7OB9 - chains N and M of the 16 polymer chains in the assembly; structure by electron microscopy, 2.70 A resolution.

# Chain N
Name: DNA-directed RNA polymerase I subunit RPA34
From: Homo sapiens
Reference sequence: O15446 (RPA34_HUMAN); residues 1-510 here = UniProt positions 1-510
Amino-acid sequence (510 residues; numbered 1 to 510; the number before each row is that of its first residue):
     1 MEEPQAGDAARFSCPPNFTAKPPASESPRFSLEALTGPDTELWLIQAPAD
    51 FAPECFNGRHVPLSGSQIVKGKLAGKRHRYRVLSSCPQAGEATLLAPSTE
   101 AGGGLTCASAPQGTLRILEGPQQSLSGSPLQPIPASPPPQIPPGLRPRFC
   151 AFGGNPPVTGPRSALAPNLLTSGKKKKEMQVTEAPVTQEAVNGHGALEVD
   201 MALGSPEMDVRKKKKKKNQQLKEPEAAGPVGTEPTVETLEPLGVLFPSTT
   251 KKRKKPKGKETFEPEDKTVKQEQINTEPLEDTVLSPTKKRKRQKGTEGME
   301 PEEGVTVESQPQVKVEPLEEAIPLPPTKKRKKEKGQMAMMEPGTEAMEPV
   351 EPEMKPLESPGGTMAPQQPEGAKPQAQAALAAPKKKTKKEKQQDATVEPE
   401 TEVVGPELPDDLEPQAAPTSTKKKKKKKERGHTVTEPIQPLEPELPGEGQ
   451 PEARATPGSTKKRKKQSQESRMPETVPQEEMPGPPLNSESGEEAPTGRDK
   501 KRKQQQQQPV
Not modelled in the structure: 1-12, 162-510
UniProt features mapped onto this chain:
  - modified residue: Met-1 (N-acetylmethionine), Ser-27 (Phosphoserine), Tyr-80 (Phosphotyrosine), Ser-128 (Phosphoserine), Ser-136 (Phosphoserine), Ser-172 (Phosphoserine), Ser-205 (Phosphoserine), Ser-285 (Phosphoserine), Thr-287 (Phosphothreonine), Ser-309 (Phosphoserine), Ser-490 (Phosphoserine)
  - cross-link (Glycyl lysine isopeptide (Lys-Gly)): Lys-270 (interchain with G-Cter in SUMO1), Lys-314 (interchain with G-Cter in SUMO1)

# Chain M
Name: DNA-directed RNA polymerase I subunit RPA49
From: Homo sapiens
Reference sequence: Q9GZS1 (RPA49_HUMAN); residue numbers follow UniProt; this construct covers 1-419
Amino-acid sequence (419 residues; each row starts with the number of its first residue):
     1 MAAEVLPSARWQYCGAPDGSQRAVLVQFSNGKLQSPGNMRFTLYENKDST
    51 NPRKRNQRILAAETDRLSYVGNNFGTGALKCNTLCRHFVGILNKTSGQME
   101 VYDAELFNMQPLFSDVSVESELALESQTKTYREKMDSCIEAFGTTKQKRA
   151 LNTRRMNRVGNESLNRAVAKAAETIIDTKGVTALVSDAIHNDLQDDSLYL
   201 PPCYDDAAKPEDVYKFEDLLSPAEYEALQSPSEAFRNVTSEEILKMIEEN
   251 SHCTFVIEALKSLPSDVESRDRQARCIWFLDTLIKFRAHRVVKRKSALGP
   301 GVPHIINTKLLKHFTCLTYNNGRLRNLISDSMKAKITAYVIILALHIHDF
   351 QIDLTVLQRDLKLSEKRMMEIAKAMRLKISKRRVSVAAGSEEDHKLGTLS
   401 LPLPPAQTSDRLAKRRKIT
Not modelled in the structure: 1-4, 234-245, 405-419
UniProt features mapped onto this chain:
  - modified residue: Ser-35 (Phosphoserine), Ser-163 (Phosphoserine), Lys-373 (N6-acetyllysine)
  - mutagenesis: Lys-373 (K373R: Decreased acetylation)

# How chain N and chain M interact
Residue-residue contacts (101):
  Pro-15(N) / Arg-66(M)
  Pro-16(N) / Phe-113(M)  hydrophobic
  Pro-16(N) / Ser-114(M)
  Asn-17(N) / Glu-63(M)
  Asn-17(N) / Ser-68(M)
  Phe-18(N) / Ala-61(M)  hydrophobic
  Phe-18(N) / Glu-63(M)
  Phe-18(N) / Ser-68(M)
  Phe-18(N) / Tyr-69(M)
  Phe-18(N) / Val-70(M)  hydrophobic
  Phe-18(N) / Leu-112(M)  hydrophobic
  Thr-19(N) / Tyr-44(M)  hydrogen bond
  Lys-21(N) / Tyr-44(M)
  Lys-21(N) / Ile-59(M)
  Pro-23(N) / Asn-46(M)
  Pro-23(N) / Lys-47(M)  hydrogen bond (backbone-backbone)
  Ala-24(N) / Glu-45(M)
  Ser-25(N) / Tyr-44(M)
  Ser-25(N) / Glu-45(M)  hydrogen bond (backbone-backbone)
  Glu-26(N) / Leu-43(M)
  Glu-26(N) / Tyr-44(M)
  Glu-26(N) / Glu-45(M)
  Ser-27(N) / Ser-20(M)  hydrogen bond
  Ser-27(N) / Leu-43(M)
  Ser-27(N) / Glu-45(M)  hydrogen bond (backbone-side chain)
  Phe-30(N) / Ser-20(M)
  Phe-30(N) / Gln-21(M)
  Leu-32(N) / Gln-21(M)
  Leu-32(N) / Ala-23(M)  hydrophobic
  Pro-38(N) / Lys-94(M)  hydrogen bond (backbone-side chain)
  Asp-39(N) / Leu-92(M)
  Asp-39(N) / Asn-93(M)
  Asp-39(N) / Lys-94(M)  hydrogen bond (backbone-side chain)
  Asp-39(N) / Thr-95(M)
  Thr-40(N) / Leu-92(M)
  Thr-40(N) / Lys-94(M)
  Glu-41(N) / Gly-90(M)
  Glu-41(N) / Ile-91(M)
  Glu-41(N) / Leu-92(M)  hydrogen bond (backbone-backbone)
  Glu-41(N) / Lys-94(M)  salt bridge
  Leu-42(N) / Gly-90(M)
  Trp-43(N) / Phe-88(M)
  Trp-43(N) / Val-89(M)
  Trp-43(N) / Gly-90(M)  hydrogen bond (backbone-backbone)
  Trp-43(N) / Leu-92(M)
  Leu-44(N) / Phe-88(M)
  Ile-45(N) / Trp-11(M)  hydrophobic
  Ile-45(N) / Arg-86(M)
  Ile-45(N) / His-87(M)
  Ile-45(N) / Phe-88(M)  hydrogen bond (backbone-backbone)
  Ile-45(N) / Gly-90(M)
  Ile-45(N) / Val-101(M)  hydrophobic
  Gln-46(N) / Cys-85(M)  hydrogen bond
  Gln-46(N) / Arg-86(M)
  Gln-46(N) / His-87(M)
  Ala-47(N) / Cys-85(M)
  Ala-47(N) / Arg-86(M)  hydrogen bond (backbone-backbone)
  Ala-47(N) / Phe-88(M)  hydrophobic
  Pro-48(N) / Arg-86(M)
  Ala-49(N) / Thr-83(M)
  Phe-51(N) / Arg-86(M)  hydrogen bond (backbone-side chain)
  Pro-53(N) / Trp-11(M)  hydrogen bond (backbone-side chain)
  Pro-53(N) / Tyr-13(M)
  Pro-53(N) / Arg-86(M)
  Pro-53(N) / Phe-88(M)  hydrophobic
  Glu-54(N) / Tyr-13(M)
  Phe-56(N) / Trp-11(M)
  Asn-57(N) / Trp-11(M)
  Asn-57(N) / Gln-12(M)  hydrogen bond
  Arg-59(N) / Ala-9(M)
  Arg-59(N) / Arg-10(M)
  Arg-59(N) / Trp-11(M)  hydrogen bond (backbone-backbone)
  His-60(N) / Ser-8(M)
  His-60(N) / Ala-9(M)
  His-60(N) / Arg-10(M)
  Val-61(N) / Ser-8(M)  hydrogen bond (backbone-side chain)
  Val-61(N) / Ala-9(M)  hydrogen bond (backbone-backbone)
  Val-61(N) / Trp-11(M)  hydrophobic
  Leu-63(N) / Pro-7(M)
  Leu-63(N) / Ser-8(M)
  Leu-63(N) / Leu-92(M)  hydrophobic
  Ser-64(N) / Val-5(M)
  Ala-89(N) / Lys-32(M)  hydrogen bond (backbone-side chain)
  Glu-91(N) / Val-26(M)
  Glu-91(N) / Phe-28(M)
  Glu-91(N) / Lys-32(M)  salt bridge
  Glu-91(N) / Leu-33(M)  hydrogen bond (side chain-backbone)
  Ala-92(N) / Val-26(M)
  Ala-92(N) / Leu-106(M)  hydrophobic
  Thr-93(N) / Val-24(M)
  Thr-93(N) / Leu-25(M)
  Thr-93(N) / Val-26(M)  hydrogen bond (backbone-backbone)
  Leu-94(N) / Ala-23(M)  hydrophobic
  Leu-94(N) / Val-24(M)
  Leu-94(N) / Leu-25(M)  hydrophobic
  Leu-95(N) / Val-24(M)  hydrogen bond (backbone-backbone)
  Leu-95(N) / Phe-41(M)  hydrophobic
  Leu-95(N) / Leu-60(M)  hydrophobic
  Gly-104(N) / Phe-41(M)
  Leu-105(N) / Phe-41(M)
  Cys-107(N) / Pro-36(M)  hydrophobic
Interface residues without a listed pair, chain N (49 interface residues in all): Pro-28, Pro-62, Gln-67, Leu-115, Ile-117
Interface residues without a listed pair, chain M (57 interface residues in all): Asp-18, Gln-27, Gly-31, Thr-42, Leu-67, Leu-84, Met-99, Tyr-102

# Overview
The interface between chain N and chain M involves 49 residues on one side and 57 on the other; the contacts
include 22 hydrogen bonds and 2 salt bridges. Among the polar pairs are Glu-41(N)/Lys-94(M),
Glu-91(N)/Lys-32(M) and Thr-19(N)/Tyr-44(M).
Here chain N is DNA-directed RNA polymerase I subunit RPA34 and chain M is DNA-directed RNA polymerase I
subunit RPA49, both from Homo sapiens. Entry 7OB9 (Cryo-EM structure of human RNA Polymerase I in elongation
state) was determined by electron microscopy together with 7OBA and 7OBB from the same study.
